8B64 - chains e and E of the 34 polymer chains in the assembly; structure by electron microscopy, 2.59 A resolution.

[Chain e]
Molecule: Light-harvesting protein B-870 alpha chain
From: Rhodobacter capsulatus
UniProt: P02948 (LHA1_RHOCA); numbering as in UniProt (aligned over 1-58)
Chain sequence (58 residues; row label = number of the first residue in the row):
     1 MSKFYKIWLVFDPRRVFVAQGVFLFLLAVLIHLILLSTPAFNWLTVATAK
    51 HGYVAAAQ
Unresolved in the structure: 55-58
Ligand contacts:
  - 1,2-Distearoyl-sn-glycerophosphoethanolamine (3PE): R14, R15, V18, G21, V22, F25
  - bacteriochlorophyll a (BCL), molecule 1: F4, I7, V16, Q20, F23, I31
  - bacteriochlorophyll a (BCL), molecule 2: G21, L24, F25, A28, H32, L35, F41, W43
  - bacteriochlorophyll a (BCL), molecule 3: L24, L27, A28, I31, H32, L35, F41
  - spheroidene (SPO), molecule 1: F4, K6, I7, L9, V10
  - spheroidene (SPO), molecule 2: F17, Q20, F23, L24, L27, L30, I31, I34
  - spheroidene (SPO), molecule 3: F25, A28, V29, H32, L33, L36
Swiss-Prot annotation at these positions:
  - binding site (a bacteriochlorophyll): H32
What the authors report for this chain:
  - binding site for bacteriochlorophyll a: H32, W43

[Chain E]
Molecule: LH1 beta chain
From: Rhodobacter capsulatus
UniProt: P02950 (LHB1_RHOCA); residues 1-49 here = UniProt positions 1-49
Chain sequence (49 residues; each row starts with the number of its first residue):
     1 MADKNDLSFTGLTDEQAQELHAVYMSGLSAFIAVAVLAHLAVMIWRPWF
Unresolved in the structure: 1-5
Ligand contacts:
  - bacteriochlorophyll a (BCL), molecule 1: H21, Y24, M25, F49
  - bacteriochlorophyll a (BCL), molecule 2: F31, V34, A35, A38, H39, V42, W45
  - bacteriochlorophyll a (BCL), molecule 3: F31, I32, A35, V36, H39, V42, M43, W48, F49
  - spheroidene (SPO), molecule 1: E19, L20, V23, Y24, G27, L28, F31, I32
  - spheroidene (SPO), molecule 2: F31, V34, A38, A41, V42, I44, W45
What the authors report for this chain:
  - binding site for bacteriochlorophyll a: H39, W48

[Chain e / chain E interface]
Pairs across the interface (29; chain e residue first):
  F4(e) - H21(E)
  Y5(e) - D14(E)  hydrogen bond
  Y5(e) - A17(E)
  Y5(e) - Q18(E)
  Y5(e) - H21(E)
  K6(e) - D14(E)  salt bridge
  W8(e) - T10(E)  hydrogen bond (backbone-side chain)
  W8(e) - A17(E)
  W8(e) - L20(E)
  W8(e) - H21(E)  hydrogen bond
  W8(e) - Y24(E)  hydrophobic
  L9(e) - L7(E)
  L9(e) - S8(E)
  L9(e) - F9(E)  hydrogen bond (backbone-backbone)
  L9(e) - T10(E)
  L9(e) - L12(E)
  L9(e) - T13(E)
  V10(e) - L7(E)  hydrophobic
  V10(e) - F9(E)
  V10(e) - T10(E)
  F11(e) - T10(E)
  D12(e) - T10(E)
  P13(e) - L20(E)  hydrophobic
  F17(e) - L20(E)  hydrophobic
  F17(e) - Y24(E)  hydrophobic
  Q20(e) - Y24(E)  hydrogen bond
  A40(e) - R46(E)  hydrogen bond (backbone-side chain)
  F41(e) - W48(E)  hydrophobic
  V46(e) - R46(E)
Other interface residues (no listed pair), chain e (16 interface residues in all): L24, W43
Other interface residues (no listed pair), chain E (17 interface residues in all): F31, W45, P47

[Overview]
16 residues of chain e face 17 of chain E across their interface; the contacts include 6 hydrogen bonds and 1
salt bridge. Polar pairs include K6(e)-D14(E), Y5(e)-D14(E) and W8(e)-T10(E). From the paper: a binding site
for bacteriochlorophyll a at H32(e), W43(e) and H39(E) among others.
Chain e is Light-harvesting protein B-870 alpha chain and chain E is LH1 beta chain, both from Rhodobacter
capsulatus; the structure, Cryo-EM structure of RC-LH1-PufX photosynthetic core complex from Rba. capsulatus,
was determined by electron microscopy.
